5TWH - chains A and E; structure by X-ray diffraction, 2.50 A resolution.

== Chain A ==
Protein: MOB kinase activator 1A
Source organism: Homo sapiens
UniProtKB: Q9H8S9 (MOB1A_HUMAN); residues 1-216 here = UniProt positions 1-216
Sequence (216 residues; each row starts with the number of its first residue):
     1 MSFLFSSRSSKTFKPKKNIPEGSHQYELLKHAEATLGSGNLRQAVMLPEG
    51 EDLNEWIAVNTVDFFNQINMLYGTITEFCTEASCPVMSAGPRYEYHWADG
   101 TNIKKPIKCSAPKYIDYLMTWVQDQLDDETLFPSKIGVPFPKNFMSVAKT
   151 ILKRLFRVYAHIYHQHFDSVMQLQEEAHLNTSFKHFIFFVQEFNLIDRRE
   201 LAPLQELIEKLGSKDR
Not modelled in the structure: 1-14, 19-21, 212-216
Swiss-Prot annotation at these positions:
  - binding site (Zn(2+)): Cys79, Cys84, His161, His166
  - modified residue: Ser2 (N-acetylserine), Thr12 (Phosphothreonine), Thr35 (Phosphothreonine), Thr74 (Phosphothreonine), Thr181 (Phosphothreonine)
Bound ions: Zn2+: Cys79, Cys84, His161, His166
From the paper describing this entry:
  - mutagenesis - K153A/R154A/R157A: abolished binding to T367 peptide (chain E)

== Chain E ==
Protein: T367 peptide
Source organism: Homo sapiens
Sequence (17 residues; each row starts with the number of its first residue; numbers below 1 keep their minus sign (Asp-4 is residue -4)):
    -4 DDTLPSQLGTMVINAED
Not modelled in the structure: -4 to 4, 10-12
Modified / non-standard residues: Thr5 (phosphothreonine; TPO)

== Interface between chain A and chain E ==
Pairs across the interface (20; chain A residue first):
  Pro91(A) with Asn9(E), hydrogen bond (backbone-side chain)
  Arg92(A) with Val7(E); Ile8(E); Asn9(E), hydrogen bond (backbone-backbone)
  Tyr93(A) with Met6(E), hydrophobic; Val7(E); Ile8(E), hydrophobic
  Glu94(A) with Met6(E); Val7(E), hydrogen bond (backbone-backbone)
  Tyr95(A) with Thr5(E); Met6(E), hydrophobic
  His96(A) with Thr5(E), hydrogen bond (backbone-backbone); Val7(E)
  Pro106(A) with Thr5(E)
  Lys153(A) with Thr5(E)
  Arg154(A) with Thr5(E)
  Arg157(A) with Thr5(E)
  Arg199(A) with Met6(E)
  Glu200(A) with Thr5(E); Met6(E)
Interface residues without a listed pair, chain A (13 interface residues in all): Ala98
Interface features reported in the paper:
  - interface residues, chain A: Tyr93(A), Glu94(A), Tyr95(A), Lys153(A), Arg154(A), Arg157(A)

== In short ==
Chain A and chain E form an interface of 13 and 5 residues respectively; the contacts include 4 hydrogen
bonds. Polar pairs include Pro91(A)-Asn9(E), Arg92(A)-Asn9(E) and Glu94(A)-Val7(E). The paper reports that
K153A/R154A/R157A of chain A abolish binding to T367 peptide (chain E); interface residues Tyr93(A), Glu94(A)
and Tyr95(A) among others.
Here chain A is MOB kinase activator 1A and chain E is T367 peptide, both from Homo sapiens. Entry 5TWH (human
MOB1A bound to MST1 phosphorylated T367 peptide) was determined by X-ray diffraction together with 5TWG from
the same study.
